8KFX - chains A and B of the 5 polymer chains in the assembly; structure by electron microscopy, 2.96 A resolution.

[Chain A]
Name: Guanine nucleotide-binding protein G(i) subunit alpha-1
From: Homo sapiens
UniProt: P63096 (GNAI1_HUMAN); residue numbers follow UniProt; this construct covers 1-354
Chain sequence (354 residues; each row starts with the number of its first residue):
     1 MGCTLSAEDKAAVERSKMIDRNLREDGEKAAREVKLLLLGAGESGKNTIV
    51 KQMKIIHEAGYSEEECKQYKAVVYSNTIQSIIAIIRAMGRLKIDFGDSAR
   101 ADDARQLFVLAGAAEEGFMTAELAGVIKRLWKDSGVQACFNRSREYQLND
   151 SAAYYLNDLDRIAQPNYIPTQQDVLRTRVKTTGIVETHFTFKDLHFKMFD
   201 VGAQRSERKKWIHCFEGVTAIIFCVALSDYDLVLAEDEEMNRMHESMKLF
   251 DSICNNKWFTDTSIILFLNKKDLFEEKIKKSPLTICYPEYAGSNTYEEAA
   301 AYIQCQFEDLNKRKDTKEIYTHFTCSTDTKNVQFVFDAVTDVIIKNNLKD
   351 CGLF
Disordered / not traced: 1-2, 55-181
Sequence notes: conflict Asn-47 (Ser in P63096), Ala-203 (Gly in P63096), Ser-326 (Ala in P63096)
Curated features (UniProtKB/Swiss-Prot):
  - region: Lys-35 to Lys-46, Thr-48 (G1 motif), Asp-173 to Thr-181 (G2 motif), Phe-196 to Gly-202, Gln-204, Arg-205 (G3 motif), Ile-265 to Asp-272 (G4 motif), Thr-324, Cys-325, Thr-327 to Thr-329 (G5 motif)
  - binding site (GTP): Glu-43 to Lys-46, Thr-48, Ser-151, Leu-175 to Thr-181, Asp-200 to Gly-202, Gln-204, Asn-269 to Asp-272
  - binding site (Mg(2+)): Thr-181
  - modified residue: Arg-178 (ADP-ribosylarginine), Gln-204 (Deamidated glutamine), Cys-351 (ADP-ribosylcysteine)
  - lipidation: Gly-2 (N-myristoyl glycine), Cys-3 (S-palmitoyl cysteine)
  - natural variant: Gly-40 (G40C: In NEDHISB; G40R: In NEDHISB), Gly-45 (G45D: In NEDHISB), Thr-48 (T48I: In NEDHISB; T48K: In NEDHISB), Gln-52 (Q52P: In NEDHISB), Ser-75 (deletion: In NEDHISB; uncertain significance), Gln-172 (deletion: In NEDHISB), Asp-173 (D173V: In NEDHISB), Glu-186 to Phe-189 (deletion: In NEDHISB; uncertain significance), Cys-224 (C224Y: In NEDHISB), Lys-270 (K270N: In NEDHISB; K270R: In NEDHISB), Asp-272 (D272G: In NEDHISB), Val-332 (V332E: In NEDHISB; uncertain significance)
  - mutagenesis: Gly-42 (G42R: Abolishes switch to an activated conformation and dissociation from beta and gamma subunits upon GTP binding. Abolishes interaction with RGS family members), Glu-116 (E116L: Enhances interaction (inactive GDP-bound) with RGS14), Gln-147 (Q147L: Enhances interaction (inactive GDP-bound) with RGS14), Glu-245 (E245L: Enhances interaction (inactive GDP-bound) with RGS14)

[Chain B]
Name: Guanine nucleotide-binding protein G(I)/G(S)/G(T) subunit beta-1
From: Homo sapiens
UniProt: P62873 (GBB1_HUMAN); numbering as in UniProt (aligned over 1-340)
Chain sequence (366 residues; row label = number of the first residue in the row):
     1 MSELDQLRQEAEQLKNQIRDARKACADATLSQITNNIDPVGRIQMRTRRT
    51 LRGHLAKIYAMHWGTDSRLLVSASQDGKLIIWDSYTTNKVHAIPLRSSWV
   101 MTCAYAPSGNYVACGGLDNICSIYNLKTREGNVRVSRELAGHTGYLSCCR
   151 FLDDNQIVTSSGDTTCALWDIETGQQTTTFTGHTGDVMSLSLAPDTRLFV
   201 SGACDASAKLWDVREGMCRQTFTGHESDINAICFFPNGNAFATGSDDATC
   251 RLFDLRADQELMTYSHDNIICGITSVSFSKSGRLLLAGYDDFNCNVWDAL
   301 KADRAGVLAGHDNRVSCLGVTDDGMAVATGSWDSFLKIWNGSSGGGGSGG
   351 GGSSGVSGWRLFKKIS
Disordered / not traced: 1-2, 341-366
Sequence notes: expression tag (341-366)
Curated features (UniProtKB/Swiss-Prot):
  - modified residue: Ser-2 (N-acetylserine), His-266 (Phosphohistidine)
  - natural variant: Leu-30 (L30F: In MRD42; uncertain significance), Arg-52 (R52G: In MRD42), Gly-64 (G64V: In MRD42), Asp-76 (D76E: In MRD42; D76G: In MRD42), Gly-77 (G77S: In MRD42), Lys-78 (K78R: In MRD42), Ile-80 (I80N: In MRD42; I80T: In MRD42), His-91 (H91R: In MRD42; uncertain significance), Ala-92 (A92T: In MRD42), Pro-94 (P94S: In MRD42), Leu-95 (L95P: In MRD42), Arg-96 (R96L: In MRD42), 5 further natural variant entries in UniProt

[Interface between chain A and chain B]
Residue-residue contacts - 52 pairs, chain A then chain B:
  Arg-15(A) with Val-90(B), hydrogen bond (side chain-backbone); His-91(B)
  Ser-16(A) with Asn-88(B); Lys-89(B), hydrogen bond (side chain-backbone)
  Ile-19(A) with Lys-89(B); Val-90(B); Ala-92(B), hydrophobic
  Asp-20(A) with Lys-89(B), salt bridge
  Leu-23(A) with Gly-53(B); Leu-55(B); Lys-78(B); Ile-80(B), hydrophobic; Lys-89(B)
  Asp-26(A) with Lys-78(B), salt bridge
  Gly-27(A) with Leu-55(B)
  Thr-182(A) with Asn-119(B)
  Gly-183(A) with Leu-117(B); Asn-119(B), hydrogen bond (backbone-side chain)
  Ile-184(A) with Trp-99(B); Leu-117(B), hydrogen bond (backbone-backbone); Asp-118(B)
  Phe-199(A) with Trp-99(B), hydrophobic
  Gln-204(A) with Leu-117(B); Asn-119(B), hydrogen bond; Thr-143(B); Gly-144(B); Tyr-145(B), hydrogen bond (side chain-backbone)
  Ser-206(A) with Tyr-145(B); Gly-162(B); Asp-186(B)
  Glu-207(A) with Asp-186(B), hydrogen bond (backbone-side chain); Cys-204(B), hydrogen bond; Asp-228(B)
  Lys-210(A) with Tyr-145(B); Met-188(B); Cys-204(B); Asp-228(B), salt bridge; Asn-230(B), hydrogen bond; Asp-246(B), salt bridge
  Trp-211(A) with Leu-117(B), hydrophobic; Tyr-145(B)
  His-213(A) with Lys-57(B), hydrogen bond (backbone-side chain); Tyr-59(B), hydrogen bond; Trp-332(B)
  Cys-214(A) with Tyr-59(B), hydrogen bond; Gln-75(B); Trp-99(B)
  Phe-215(A) with Trp-99(B), hydrophobic; Leu-117(B), hydrophobic
  Glu-216(A) with Lys-57(B), salt bridge
  Trp-258(A) with Arg-314(B); Trp-332(B), hydrophobic
Also at the interface, not in a pair above, chain A (24 interface residues in all): Ala-12, Val-13, Lys-209
Also at the interface, not in a pair above, chain B (29 interface residues in all): Met-101

[Summary]
Chain A and chain B form an interface of 24 and 29 residues respectively; the contacts include 12 hydrogen
bonds and 5 salt bridges. Polar contacts include Asp-20(A)/Lys-89(B), Asp-26(A)/Lys-78(B) and
Lys-210(A)/Asp-228(B).
Here chain A is Guanine nucleotide-binding protein G(i) subunit alpha-1 and chain B is Guanine
nucleotide-binding protein G(I)/G(S)/G(T) subunit beta-1, both from Homo sapiens. Entry 8KFX (Gi bound CCR8
complex with nonpeptide agonist LMD-009) was determined by electron microscopy together with 8KFY and 8KFZ
from the same study.
